5I70 - chains B and D; structure by X-ray diffraction, 3.00 A resolution.

[Chain B]
Name: Plasmepsin IV
From: Plasmodium falciparum (isolate 7G8)
UniProt: W7FF86 (W7FF86_PLAF8); residues 1-328 here correspond to UniProt positions 122-449 (UniProt number = residue number + 121)
Sequence (328 residues; row label = number of the first residue in the row):
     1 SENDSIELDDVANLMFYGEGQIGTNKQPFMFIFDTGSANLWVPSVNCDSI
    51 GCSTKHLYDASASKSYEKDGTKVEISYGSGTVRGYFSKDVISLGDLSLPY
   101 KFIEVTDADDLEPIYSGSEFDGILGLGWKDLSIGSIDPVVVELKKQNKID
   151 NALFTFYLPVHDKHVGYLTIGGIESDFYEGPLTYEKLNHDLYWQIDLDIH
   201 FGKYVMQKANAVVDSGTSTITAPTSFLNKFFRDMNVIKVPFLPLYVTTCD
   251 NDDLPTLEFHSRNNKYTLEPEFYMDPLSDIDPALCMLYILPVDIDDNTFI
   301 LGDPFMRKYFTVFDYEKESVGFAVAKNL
Not modelled in the structure: 1-4, 163-164, 328
Disulfides: Cys47-Cys52, Cys249-Cys285

[Chain D]
Name: Pepstatin A
Sequence (6 residues; numbered 349 to 354; the number before each row is that of its first residue):
   349 XVVXAX
Modified positions: IVA (isovaleric acid) at position 349; STA (statine) at position 352; STA (statine) at position 354

[How chain B and chain D interact]
Contacting residue pairs - 30 pairs, chain B then chain D:
  Met15(B) - Val350(D)  hydrophobic
  Asp34(B) - STA_352(D)
  Gly36(B) - STA_352(D)
  Gly36(B) - Ala353(D)  hydrogen bond (backbone-backbone)
  Ser76(B) - Ala353(D)
  Ser76(B) - STA_354(D)  hydrogen bond (backbone-backbone)
  Tyr77(B) - Val351(D)
  Tyr77(B) - STA_352(D)
  Tyr77(B) - Ala353(D)  hydrophobic
  Tyr77(B) - STA_354(D)
  Gly78(B) - Val351(D)  hydrogen bond (backbone-backbone)
  Gly78(B) - STA_352(D)  hydrogen bond (backbone-backbone)
  Ser79(B) - Val350(D)
  Ser79(B) - Val351(D)  hydrogen bond (side chain-backbone)
  Ile114(B) - IVA_349(D)
  Ile114(B) - Val350(D)  hydrophobic
  Ile123(B) - STA_352(D)
  Leu131(B) - STA_354(D)
  Tyr192(B) - Ala353(D)  hydrogen bond (side chain-backbone)
  Tyr192(B) - STA_354(D)
  Asp214(B) - STA_352(D)
  Gly216(B) - Val350(D)
  Gly216(B) - STA_352(D)
  Thr217(B) - Val350(D)
  Thr217(B) - Val351(D)
  Thr217(B) - STA_352(D)
  Ser218(B) - IVA_349(D)
  Ser218(B) - Val350(D)  hydrogen bond (side chain-backbone)
  Pro243(B) - IVA_349(D)
  Leu290(B) - IVA_349(D)
Interface residues without a listed pair, chain B (23 interface residues in all): Leu14, Ile32, Ser37, Ile133, Thr219, Val292

[Summary]
The interface between chain B and chain D involves 23 residues on one side and 6 on the other, with 7 hydrogen
bonds. Polar contacts include Ser79(B)-Val351(D), Tyr192(B)-Ala353(D) and Ser218(B)-Val350(D).
Here chain B is Plasmepsin IV (Plasmodium falciparum (isolate 7G8)) and chain D is Pepstatin A. Entry 5I70
(Crystal Structure of plasmepsin IV) was determined by X-ray diffraction.
